1H43 - chain A; structure by X-ray diffraction, 2.20 A resolution.

# Chain A
Protein: Lactoferrin
From: Homo sapiens
Notes: fragment: n-terminal lobe, residues 20-353
Reference sequence: P02788 (TRFL_HUMAN); residues 0-333 here correspond to UniProt positions 20-353 (UniProt number = residue number + 20)
Chain sequence (334 residues; row label = number of the first residue in the row; numbering starts at 0):
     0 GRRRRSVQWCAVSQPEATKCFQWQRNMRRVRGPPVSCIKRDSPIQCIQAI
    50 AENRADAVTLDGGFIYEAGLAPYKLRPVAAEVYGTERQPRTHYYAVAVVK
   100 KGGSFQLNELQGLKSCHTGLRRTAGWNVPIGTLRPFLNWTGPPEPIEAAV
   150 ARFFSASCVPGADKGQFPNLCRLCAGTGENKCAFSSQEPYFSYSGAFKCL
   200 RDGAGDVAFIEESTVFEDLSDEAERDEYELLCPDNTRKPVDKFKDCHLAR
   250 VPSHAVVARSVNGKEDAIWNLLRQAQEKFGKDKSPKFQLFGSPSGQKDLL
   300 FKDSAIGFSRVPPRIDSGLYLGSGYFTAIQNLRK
Unresolved in the structure: 0-4, 315-333
Construct notes: conflict Arg28 (Lys48 in P02788); engineered mutation Glu210 (Arg230 in P02788)
Swiss-Prot annotation at these positions:
  - region: Arg1, Arg2 (Important for full bactericidal and antifungal activities)
  - binding site (hydrogencarbonate): Arg120
  - site: Arg3 (Interaction with PspA)
Disulfides: Cys9-Cys45, Cys19-Cys36, Cys115-Cys198, Cys157-Cys173, Cys170-Cys181, Cys231-Cys245
Bound ions: Fe ion: Asp60, Tyr92, Tyr192, His253 (together with carbonate ion)
Ligand contacts: carbonate ion (CO3): Asp60, Tyr92, Thr117, Arg121, Thr122, Ala123, Gly124, Tyr192, His253

# Summary
Bound to chain A: carbonate ion. Asp60, Tyr92, Tyr192 and His253 coordinate a Fe ion ion. From UniProt:
hydrogencarbonate-binding residue Arg120.
Chain A is Lactoferrin (Homo sapiens); the structure, R210E N-terminal lobe human lactoferrin, was determined
by X-ray diffraction together with 1H44 and 1H45 from the same study.
